PDB entry 5CD1 | X-ray diffraction, 3.60 A resolution | chains D and N of the 6 polymer chains in the assembly

[Chain D]
Name: tRNA (adenine(58)-N(1))-methyltransferase catalytic subunit TRMT61A
Source organism: Homo sapiens
Notes: EC 2.1.1.220
UniProtKB: Q96FX7 (TRM61_HUMAN); residues 1-289 here = UniProt positions 1-289
Amino-acid sequence (289 residues; row label = number of the first residue in the row):
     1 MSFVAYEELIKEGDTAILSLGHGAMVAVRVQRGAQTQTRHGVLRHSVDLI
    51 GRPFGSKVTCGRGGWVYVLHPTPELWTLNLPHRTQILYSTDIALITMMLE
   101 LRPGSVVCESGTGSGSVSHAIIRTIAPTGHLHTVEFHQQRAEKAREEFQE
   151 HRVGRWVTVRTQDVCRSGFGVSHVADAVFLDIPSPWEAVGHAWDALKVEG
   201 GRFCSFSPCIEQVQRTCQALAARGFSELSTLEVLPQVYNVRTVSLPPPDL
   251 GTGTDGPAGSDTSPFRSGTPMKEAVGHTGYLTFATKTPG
Disordered / not traced: 1, 254-260
Small-molecule neighbours: S-adenosylhomocysteine (SAH): Thr-84, Gln-85, Ile-86, Leu-87, Glu-109, Ser-110, Gly-111, Thr-112, Gly-113, Ser-114, Gly-115, Ser-116, Val-117, Val-134, Glu-135, Phe-136, His-137, Arg-140, Gln-162, Asp-163, Val-164, Cys-165, Phe-179, Asp-181, Ile-182, Pro-183
Curated features (UniProtKB/Swiss-Prot):
  - binding site (substrate): Leu-20 to His-22, Gln-35 to Val-42, Gly-64, Trp-65, Gln-85 to Ser-89, Ser-110 to Val-117, Leu-180 to Pro-183, Ser-205 to Gln-212, Thr-278
  - binding site (S-adenosyl-L-methionine): Leu-87, Ser-114 to Ser-116, Glu-135, Arg-140, Asp-163, Val-164, Asp-181
  - modified residue: Ser-2 (N-acetylserine), Ser-263 (Phosphoserine)
From the paper describing this entry:
  - catalytic residues: Asp-181 (proposed by the authors, not directly observed)

[Chain N]
Molecule: tRNA3Lys
Sequence (77 nucleotides; each row starts with the number of its first residue; numbering starts at 0):
     0 GGCCCGGAUAGCUCAGUCGGUAGAGCAUCAGACUUUUAAUCUGAGGGUCC
    50 AGGGUUCAAGUCCCUGUUCGGGCGCCA
Disordered / not traced: 76
Differences from the reference sequence: insertion (74-76)
Bound ions: Na+: U8, A9
Small-molecule neighbours: S-adenosylhomocysteine (SAH): U55, C56, A57

[How chain D and chain N interact]
Contacting residue pairs (44; chain D residue first):
  Leu-20(D) / U16(N)  sugar contact
  Gly-21(D) / U16(N)  sugar contact
  His-22(D) / U16(N)  salt bridge to the phosphate
  His-22(D) / C17(N)  salt bridge to the phosphate
  His-22(D) / G18(N)  sugar contact
  His-22(D) / G19(N)  salt bridge to the phosphate
  Gly-23(D) / G18(N)  hydrogen bond to the sugar
  Gln-35(D) / C72(N)  hydrogen bond to the sugar
  Gln-37(D) / C3(N)  base contact
  Gln-37(D) / C4(N)  sugar contact
  Gln-37(D) / G70(N)  hydrogen bond to the base
  Gln-37(D) / G71(N)  hydrogen bond to the sugar
  Thr-38(D) / C4(N)  sugar contact
  Arg-39(D) / C4(N)  sugar contact
  Arg-39(D) / U16(N)  salt bridge to the phosphate
  His-40(D) / U16(N)  stacking on the base
  Val-42(D) / G71(N)  sugar contact
  Arg-44(D) / C72(N)  phosphate contact
  Arg-62(D) / G71(N)  salt bridge to the phosphate
  Gly-64(D) / U16(N)  base contact
  Trp-65(D) / U16(N)  stacking on the base
  Leu-78(D) / U60(N)  base contact
  His-82(D) / A58(N)  base contact
  His-82(D) / C61(N)  sugar contact
  Arg-83(D) / U54(N)  sugar contact
  Thr-84(D) / U55(N)  sugar contact
  Gln-85(D) / U55(N)  hydrogen bond to the sugar
  Gln-85(D) / A57(N)  base contact
  Gln-85(D) / A58(N)  base contact
  Tyr-88(D) / A58(N)  base contact
  Tyr-88(D) / U60(N)  stacking on the base
  Arg-140(D) / U54(N)  hydrogen bond to the phosphate
  Arg-140(D) / U55(N)  salt bridge to the phosphate
  Asp-181(D) / C56(N)  hydrogen bond to the base
  Asp-181(D) / A57(N)  hydrogen bond to the base
  Ile-182(D) / C56(N)  base contact
  Pro-183(D) / C56(N)  sugar contact
  Phe-206(D) / C56(N)  hydrogen bond to the base
  Pro-208(D) / A57(N)  base contact
  Gln-212(D) / C56(N)  hydrogen bond to the base
  Asn-239(D) / G18(N)  hydrogen bond to the sugar
  Asn-239(D) / G19(N)  sugar contact
  Met-271(D) / G18(N)  sugar contact
  Gly-276(D) / G59(N)  sugar contact
Also at the interface, not in a pair above, chain D (34 interface residues in all): Thr-90, Ser-207, Val-240, Lys-272
Also at the interface, not in a pair above, chain N (21 interface residues in all): G5, G15, U20, G73

[Overview]
34 residues of chain D and 21 residues of chain N are in contact; the contacts include 11 hydrogen bonds, 6
salt bridges and 3 aromatic stacking contacts. Polar contacts include Gln-37(D)/G70(N), Asp-181(D)/C56(N) and
Asp-181(D)/A57(N). S-adenosylhomocysteine is bound between chain D and chain N. The paper reports the
catalytic residue Asp-181(D).
Here chain D is tRNA (adenine(58)-N(1))-methyltransferase catalytic subunit TRMT61A (Homo sapiens) and chain N
is tRNA3Lys. Entry 5CD1 (Structure of an asymmetric tetramer of human tRNA m1A58 methyltransferase in a
complex with SAH and ...) was determined by X-ray diffraction (same publication as 5CCB and 5CCX).
